6SKO - chains 2 and 5 of the 7 polymer chains in the assembly; structure by electron microscopy, 3.40 A resolution.

# Chain 2
Protein: DNA replication licensing factor MCM2
Source organism: Saccharomyces cerevisiae (strain ATCC 204508 / S288c)
Notes: EC 3.6.4.12; fragment: Mcm4-CTD
UniProtKB: P29469 (MCM2_YEAST); residues 1-868 here = UniProt positions 1-868
Sequence (868 residues; numbered 1 to 868; the number before each row is that of its first residue):
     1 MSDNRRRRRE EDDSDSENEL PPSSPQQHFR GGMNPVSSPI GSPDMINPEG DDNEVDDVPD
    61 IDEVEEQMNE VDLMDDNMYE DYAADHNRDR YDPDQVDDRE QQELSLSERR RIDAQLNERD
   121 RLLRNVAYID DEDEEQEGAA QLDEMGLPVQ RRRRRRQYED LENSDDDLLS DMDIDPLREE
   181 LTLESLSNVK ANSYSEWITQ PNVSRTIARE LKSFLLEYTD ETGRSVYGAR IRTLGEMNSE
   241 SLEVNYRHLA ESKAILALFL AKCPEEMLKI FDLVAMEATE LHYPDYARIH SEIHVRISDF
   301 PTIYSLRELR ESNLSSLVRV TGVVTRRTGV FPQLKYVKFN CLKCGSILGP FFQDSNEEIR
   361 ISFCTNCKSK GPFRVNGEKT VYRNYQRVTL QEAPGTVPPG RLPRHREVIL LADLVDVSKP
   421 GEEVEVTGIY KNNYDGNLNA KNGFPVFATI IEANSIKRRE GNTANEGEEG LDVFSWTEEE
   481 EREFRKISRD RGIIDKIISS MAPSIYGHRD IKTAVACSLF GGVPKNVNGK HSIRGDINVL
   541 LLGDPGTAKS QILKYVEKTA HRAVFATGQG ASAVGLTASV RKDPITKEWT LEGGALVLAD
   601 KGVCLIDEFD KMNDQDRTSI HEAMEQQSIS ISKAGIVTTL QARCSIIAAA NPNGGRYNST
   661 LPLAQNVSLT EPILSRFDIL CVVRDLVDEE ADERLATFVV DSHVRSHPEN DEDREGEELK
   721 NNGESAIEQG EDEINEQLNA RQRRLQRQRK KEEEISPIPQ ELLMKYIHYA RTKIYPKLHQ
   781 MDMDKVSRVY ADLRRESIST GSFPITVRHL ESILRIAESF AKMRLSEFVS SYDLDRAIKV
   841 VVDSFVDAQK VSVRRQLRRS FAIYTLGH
Unresolved in the structure: 1-473, 528-531, 584-587, 610-613, 711-744, 801-803
Curated features (UniProtKB/Swiss-Prot):
  - zinc finger: Cys341 to Cys367 (C4-type)
  - motif: Ser675 to Asp678 (Arginine finger)
  - binding site (ATP): Gly543 to Ser550
  - modified residue (Phosphoserine): Ser14, Ser16, Ser23, Ser164, Ser170
  - natural variant: Glu392 (E392K: In allele MCM2-1)
  - mutagenesis: Cys364 (C364Y/F/S/H: Loss of activity), Cys367 (C367Y/F/S/H: Loss of activity), Lys549 (K549A: Reduces MCM2-7 complex helicase activity. Abolishes MCM2-7 complex helicase activity; when associated with MCM5 A-422. Reduces MCM2-7 complex helicase activity; when associated with MCM3 A-415), Arg676 (R676A: Loss of MCM2-7 complex helicase activity)
Small-molecule neighbours: AMP-PNP (ANP; phosphoaminophosphonic acid-adenylate ester): Ser504, Ile505, Tyr506, His508, Pro545, Gly546, Thr547, Ala548, Lys549, Ser550, Gln551, Leu695, Phe698, Val699
From the paper describing this entry:
  - binding site for ssDNA, leading-strand template: Trp589

# Chain 5
Protein: Minichromosome maintenance protein 5
Source organism: Saccharomyces cerevisiae (strain ATCC 204508 / S288c)
Notes: EC 3.6.4.12; fragment: Mcm7-CTD
UniProtKB: P29496 (MCM5_YEAST); residues 1-775 here = UniProt positions 1-775
Sequence (775 residues; row label = number of the first residue in the row):
     1 MSFDRPEIYS APVLQGESPN DDDNTEIIKS FKNFILEFRL DSQFIYRDQL RNNILVKNYS
    61 LTVNMEHLIG YNEDIYKKLS DEPSDIIPLF ETAITQVAKR ISILSRAQSA NNNDKDPENT
   121 SMDTDSLLLN SLPTFQLILN SNANQIPLRD LDSEHVSKIV RLSGIIISTS VLSSRATYLS
   181 IMCRNCRHTT SITINNFNSI TGNTVSLPRS CLSTIESESS MANESNIGDE STKKNCGPDP
   241 YIIIHESSKF IDQQFLKLQE IPELVPVGEM PRNLTMTCDR YLTNKVIPGT RVTIVGIYSI
   301 YNSKNGAGSG RSGGGNGGSG VAIRTPYIKI LGIQSDVETS SIWNSVTMFT EEEEEEFLQL
   361 SRNPKLYEIL TNSIAPSIFG NEDIKKAIVC LLMGGSKKIL PDGMRLRGDI NVLLLGDPGT
   421 AKSQLLKFVE KVSPIAVYTS GKGSSAAGLT ASVQRDPMTR EFYLEGGAMV LADGGVVCID
   481 EFDKMRDEDR VAIHEAMEQQ TISIAKAGIT TVLNSRTSVL AAANPIYGRY DDLKSPGDNI
   541 DFQTTILSRF DMIFIVKDDH NEERDISIAN HVINIHTGNA NAMQNQQEEN GSEISIEKMK
   601 RYITYCRLKC APRLSPQAAE KLSSNFVTIR KQLLINELES TERSSIPITI RQLEAIIRIT
   661 ESLAKLELSP IAQERHVDEA IRLFQASTMD AASQDPIGGL NQASGTSLSE IRRFEQELKR
   721 RLPIGWSTSY QTLRREFVDT HRFSQLALDK ALYALEKHET IQLRHQGQNI YRSGV
Unresolved in the structure: 1-347, 416-420, 444-445, 456-461, 525-543, 557-560, 578-591, 637-646, 688-775
Curated features (UniProtKB/Swiss-Prot):
  - motif: Ser548 to Asp551 (Arginine finger)
  - binding site (ATP): Gly416 to Ser423
  - mutagenesis: Lys422 (K422A: Loss of MCM2-7 complex helicase activity)
Small-molecule neighbours: AMP-PNP (ANP; phosphoaminophosphonic acid-adenylate ester): Ser548, Arg549, Ile650, Arg651, Glu654

# Chain 2 / chain 5 interface
Pairs across the interface - 21 pairs, chain 2 then chain 5:
  Lys525(2) - His576(5)
  Ile533(2) - Ile575(5)  hydrophobic
  Ile533(2) - His576(5)
  Thr618(2) - Ala446(5)
  His621(2) - Lys442(5)  hydrogen bond (backbone-side chain)
  Met624(2) - Lys442(5)  hydrogen bond
  Glu625(2) - Lys442(5)  salt bridge
  Leu778(2) - His576(5)
  Leu778(2) - Thr577(5)  hydrogen bond (backbone-side chain)
  Gln780(2) - Asn574(5)  hydrogen bond
  Gln780(2) - Thr577(5)
  Met783(2) - Ile573(5)
  Ser787(2) - Ile566(5)
  Ser787(2) - Ala569(5)
  Ser787(2) - Asn570(5)  hydrogen bond
  Ala791(2) - Ile566(5)  hydrophobic
  Arg794(2) - Asp565(5)  salt bridge
  Arg795(2) - Glu562(5)  salt bridge
  Leu810(2) - Ala569(5)  hydrophobic
  Glu811(2) - His576(5)
  Leu814(2) - Val572(5)  hydrophobic
Other interface residues (no listed pair), chain 2 (19 interface residues in all): Arg788, Val807, Glu818

# In short
19 residues of chain 2 face 13 of chain 5 across their interface, with 5 hydrogen bonds and 3 salt bridges.
Polar pairs include Glu625(2)-Lys442(5), Arg794(2)-Asp565(5) and Arg795(2)-Glu562(5). Bound to chain 2:
AMP-PNP. Ligands of chain 5: AMP-PNP. From the paper: a binding site for ssDNA, leading-strand template at
Trp589(2).
Here chain 2 is DNA replication licensing factor MCM2 and chain 5 is Minichromosome maintenance protein 5,
both from Saccharomyces cerevisiae (strain ATCC 204508 / S288c). Entry 6SKO (Cryo-EM Structure of the Fork
Protection Complex Bound to CMG at a Replication Fork - conformation ...) was determined by electron
microscopy together with 6SKL from the same study.
